1HIJ - chain A; structure by X-ray diffraction, 3.00 A resolution.

== Chain A ==
Name: Interleukin-4
Source organism: Homo sapiens
Reference sequence: P05112 (IL4_HUMAN); residues 1-129 here correspond to UniProt positions 25-153 (UniProt number = residue number + 24)
Amino-acid sequence (129 residues; row label = number of the first residue in the row):
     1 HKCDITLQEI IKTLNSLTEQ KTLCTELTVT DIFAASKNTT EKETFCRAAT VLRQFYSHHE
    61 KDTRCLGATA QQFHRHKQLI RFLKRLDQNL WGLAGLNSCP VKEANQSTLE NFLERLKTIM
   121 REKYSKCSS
Disulfides: Cys3-Cys127, Cys24-Cys65, Cys46-Cys99
Construct notes: engineered mutation Gln88 (Arg112 in P05112)
Swiss-Prot annotation at these positions:
  - glycosylation: Asn38 (N-linked (GlcNAc...) asparagine)

== In short ==
Chain A is Interleukin-4 (Homo sapiens); the structure, Interleukin-4 mutant with arg 88 replaced with gln
(R88Q), was determined by X-ray diffraction together with 1HIK from the same study.
